8Q4H - chains B and C of the 4 polymer chains in the assembly; structure by electron microscopy, 2.83 A resolution.

== Chain B ==
Molecule: Tetrachloroethene reductive dehalogenase
Organism: Desulfitobacterium hafniense TCE1
UniProtKB: Q8GJ31 (PCEA2_DESHA); numbering as in UniProt (aligned over 49-551)
Sequence (503 residues; each row starts with the number of its first residue):
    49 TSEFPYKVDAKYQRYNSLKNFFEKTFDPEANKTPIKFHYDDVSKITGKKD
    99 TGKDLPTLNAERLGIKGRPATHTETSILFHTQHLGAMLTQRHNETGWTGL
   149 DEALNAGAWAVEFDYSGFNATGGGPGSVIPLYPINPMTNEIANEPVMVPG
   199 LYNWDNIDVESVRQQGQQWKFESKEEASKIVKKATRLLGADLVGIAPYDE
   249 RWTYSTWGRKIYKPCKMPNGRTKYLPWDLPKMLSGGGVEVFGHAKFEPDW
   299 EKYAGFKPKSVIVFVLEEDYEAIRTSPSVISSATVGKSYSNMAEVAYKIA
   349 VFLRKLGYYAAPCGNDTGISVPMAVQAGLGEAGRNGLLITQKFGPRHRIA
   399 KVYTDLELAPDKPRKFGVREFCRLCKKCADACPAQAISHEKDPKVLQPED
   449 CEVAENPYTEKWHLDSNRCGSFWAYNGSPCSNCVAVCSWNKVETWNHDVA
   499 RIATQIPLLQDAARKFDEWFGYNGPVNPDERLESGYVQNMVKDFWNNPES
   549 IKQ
Metal / ion sites: 4Fe-4S cluster Fe site 1: C420, C423, C426, C485; 4Fe-4S cluster Fe site 2: C430, C467, C481
Small-molecule neighbours:
  - co-methylcobalamin (COB): F52, Y54, Y63, N68, F69, F70, A168, W250, Y252, V333, Y337, M340, G362, N363, D364, G366, I367, S368, V369, P370, A380, N383, G384, L385, L386, P393, H395, R396, I397, K399, R417, A452, E453, N454, T457, E458, K459, W460, L462, S464, C467, W471, P477, S479, C481, V482
  - (Z)-1,2-bis(chloranyl)ethene (JYF): F70, F127, W157, A168, Y337, R396, W471, P477
  - menaquinone-7 (MQ7): F419, S486, W487, K489, H495, A498, R499, A501, T502, L507, A511, R512, F514, D515, F518, Y520
  - 4Fe-4S cluster (SF4), molecule 1: G381, R382, N383, I387, F419, C420, C423, K424, K425, C426, V484, C485, S486, W487
  - 4Fe-4S cluster (SF4), molecule 2: C430, P431, A432, A434, I435, L462, C467, F470, W471, C478, S479, N480, C481
Curated features (UniProtKB/Swiss-Prot):
  - binding site ([4Fe-4S] cluster): C420, C423, C426, C430, C467, C478, C481, C485
From the paper describing this entry:
  - binding site for co-methylcobalamin: N68, H395, K399, N454, S479
  - catalytic residues: Y337, R396
  - specificity-determining residues: V333 (proposed by the authors, not directly observed)
  - binding site for menaquinone-7: S486, W487, K489, H495, A498, R499, A511, D515, Y520
  - catalytic residues: H495, D515, Y520 (proposed by the authors, not directly observed)

== Chain C ==
Molecule: Probable tetrachloroethene reductive dehalogenase membrane anchor protein
Organism: Desulfitobacterium hafniense TCE1
UniProtKB: Q8GJ30 (PCEB2_DESHA); numbering as in UniProt (aligned over 1-89)
Sequence (89 residues; each row starts with the number of its first residue):
     1 MNIYDVLIWMALGMTALLIQYGIWRYLKGKGKDTIPLQICGFLANFFFIF
    51 ALAWGYSSFSEREYQAIGMGFIFFGGTALIPAIITYRLA
From the paper describing this entry:
  - catalytic residues: E61, E63 (proposed by the authors, not directly observed)

== How chain B and chain C interact ==
Residue-residue contacts (40; chain B residue first):
  Y318(B) with E63(C)
  E319(B) with R62(C), salt bridge
  R322(B) with R62(C), hydrogen bond (side chain-backbone); E63(C), salt bridge
  V490(B) with E61(C)
  T492(B) with E61(C), hydrogen bond
  W493(B) with W9(C); F50(C), hydrophobic; A53(C), hydrophobic; W54(C); S57(C), hydrogen bond
  N494(B) with W54(C); S57(C); E61(C)
  H495(B) with E61(C), salt bridge
  F514(B) with F73(C), hydrophobic
  W517(B) with Q65(C); F73(C), hydrophobic
  F518(B) with W54(C); Q65(C); A66(C); M69(C), hydrophobic; G70(C); F73(C), hydrophobic
  G519(B) with E63(C); Q65(C), hydrogen bond (backbone-side chain)
  Y520(B) with W54(C), hydrogen bond; S58(C); E63(C); A66(C)
  N521(B) with E63(C)
  N545(B) with R62(C)
  E547(B) with R62(C), hydrogen bond (backbone-side chain)
  S548(B) with R62(C)
  I549(B) with E61(C); R62(C)
  Q551(B) with M1(C); D5(C), hydrogen bond; S60(C); E61(C), hydrogen bond (backbone-backbone)
Also at the interface, not in a pair above, chain B (21 interface residues in all): V497, A498
Also at the interface, not in a pair above, chain C (18 interface residues in all): F74

== Overview ==
21 residues of chain B face 18 of chain C across their interface; the contacts include 8 hydrogen bonds and 3
salt bridges. Polar pairs include E319(B)-R62(C), R322(B)-E63(C) and H495(B)-E61(C). From the paper: catalytic
residues Y337(B), R396(B) and E61(C) among others; a binding site for menaquinone-7 at S486(B), W487(B) and
K489(B) among others.
Chain B is Tetrachloroethene reductive dehalogenase and chain C is Probable tetrachloroethene reductive
dehalogenase membrane anchor protein, both from Desulfitobacterium hafniense TCE1; the structure, a
membrane-bound menaquinol:organohalide oxidoreductase complex RDH complex, was determined by electron
microscopy.
